PDB entry 5CJU | X-ray diffraction, 3.50 A resolution | chains A and B

Chain A (and B):
Name: Isobutyryl-CoA mutase fused
Organism: Ralstonia metallidurans (strain CH34 / ATCC 43123 / DSM 2839)
Notes: EC 5.4.99.2; chain B of this document is another copy of the same molecule, construct and numbering; everything in this record applies to it too
UniProt: Q1LRY0 (Q1LRY0_RALME); numbering as in UniProt (aligned over 1-1093)
Chain sequence (1113 residues; each row starts with the number of its first residue; numbers below 1 keep their minus sign (Met-19 is residue -19)):
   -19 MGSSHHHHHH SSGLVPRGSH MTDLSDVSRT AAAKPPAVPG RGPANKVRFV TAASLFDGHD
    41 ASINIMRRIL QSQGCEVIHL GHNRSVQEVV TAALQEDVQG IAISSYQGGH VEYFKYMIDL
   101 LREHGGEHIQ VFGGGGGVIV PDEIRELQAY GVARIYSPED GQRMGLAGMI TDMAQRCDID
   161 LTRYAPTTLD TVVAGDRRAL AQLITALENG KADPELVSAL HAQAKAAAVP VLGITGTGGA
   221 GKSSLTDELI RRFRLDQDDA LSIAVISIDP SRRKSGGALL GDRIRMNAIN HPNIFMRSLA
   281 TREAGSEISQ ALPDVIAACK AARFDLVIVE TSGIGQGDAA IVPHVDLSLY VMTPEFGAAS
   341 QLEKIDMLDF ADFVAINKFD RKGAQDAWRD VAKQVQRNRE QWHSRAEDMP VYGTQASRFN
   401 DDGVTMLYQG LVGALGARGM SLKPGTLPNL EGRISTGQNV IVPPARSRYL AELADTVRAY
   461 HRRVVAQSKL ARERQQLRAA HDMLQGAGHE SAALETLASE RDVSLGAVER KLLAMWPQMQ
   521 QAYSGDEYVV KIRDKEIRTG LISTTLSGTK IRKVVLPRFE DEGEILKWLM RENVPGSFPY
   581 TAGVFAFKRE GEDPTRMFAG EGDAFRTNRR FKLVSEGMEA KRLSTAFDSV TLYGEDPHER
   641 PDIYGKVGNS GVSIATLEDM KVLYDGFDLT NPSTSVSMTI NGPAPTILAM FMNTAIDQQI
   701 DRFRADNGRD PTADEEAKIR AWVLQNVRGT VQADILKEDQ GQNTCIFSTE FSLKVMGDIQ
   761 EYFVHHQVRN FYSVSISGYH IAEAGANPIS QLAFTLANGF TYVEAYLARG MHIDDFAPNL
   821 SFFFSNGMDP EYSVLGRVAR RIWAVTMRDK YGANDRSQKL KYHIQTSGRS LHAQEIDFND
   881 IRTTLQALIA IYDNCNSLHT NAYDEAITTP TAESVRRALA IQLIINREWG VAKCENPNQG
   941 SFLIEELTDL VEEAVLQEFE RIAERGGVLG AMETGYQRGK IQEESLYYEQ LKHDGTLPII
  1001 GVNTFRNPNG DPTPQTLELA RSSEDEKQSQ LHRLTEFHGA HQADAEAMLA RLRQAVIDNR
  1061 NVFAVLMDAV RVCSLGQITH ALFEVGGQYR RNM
Disordered / not traced: -19 to 20, 285, 530-536, 1014 (chain B: -19 to 21, 592-593, 905-906, 1011-1018)
Sequence notes: initiating methionine (-19); expression tag (-18 to 0)
Ion coordination: cobalamin Co: His39 (together with 5'-deoxyadenosine); Mg2+ site 1: Ser223, Asp262, Glu310 (together with GDP); Mg2+ site 2: Asp249, Glu310, Thr311
Residues lining bound ligands:
  - 5'-deoxyadenosine (5AD): Phe598, Ala599, Gly600, Ala626, Ser650, Tyr779, Glu783, Gln865, Gly868, His899, Asn901, Glu905, Thr909, Pro910
  - cobalamin (B12): Phe36, Asp37, Gly38, His39, Asp40, Ala41, Ser42, Ile43, Ile45, Met46, Ala82, Ile83, Ser84, Tyr86, Gln87, Gly88, Gly113, Gly114, Gly115, Gly116, Val118, Tyr136, Ser137, Pro138, Gly141, Leu146, Met149, Ile150, Met153, Phe598, Ala626, Phe627, Leu632, Tyr633, Ser650, Thr679, Gly741, Gln742, Asn743, Thr744, Tyr779, His780, Glu783, Ala784, Gly868, Arg869, Leu871, Asp904, Glu905, Ala906, Ile907, Thr908, Thr909, Pro910, Glu989, Lys992, His993
  - Butyryl Coenzyme A (BCO): Phe585, Phe587, Lys588, Arg589, Glu592, Arg596, Phe598, Arg622, Ser624, Ser675, Ser677, Thr679, Arg728, Thr730, Gln732, Gln742, Tyr772, Ser775, Tyr779, His780, Ser821, Phe822, Phe823, Arg856, Lys861, Tyr862, His863, Gln865, Asn896, Ser897
  - GDP (guanosine-5'-diphosphate): Thr217, Gly218, Gly219, Ala220, Gly221, Lys222, Ser223, Ser224, Asp262, Arg265, Glu310, Asn357, Lys358, Phe359, Asp360, Thr394, Gln395, Ala396, Ser397, Glu973, Arg1090, Asn1092
Curated features (UniProtKB/Swiss-Prot):
  - binding site (adenosylcob(III)alamin): His39
  - binding site (GTP): Gly219 to Ser224, Arg265, Asn357 to Asp360, Glu973, Asn1092
  - binding site (Mg(2+)): Ser223, Ile248, Asp249, Asp262, Glu310, Thr311
  - binding site (substrate): Phe587, Arg622, Arg728, Tyr772, Ser821, Arg856, Lys861
  - mutagenesis: Phe598 (F598A: Switches the substrate specificity and enhances the catalytic efficiency of the isovaleryl-CoA mutase over the native isobutyryl-CoA mutase activity about 4000-fold ...)
Reported in the primary citation:
  - binding site for Butyryl Coenzyme A: Phe585, Arg589, Arg622, Arg728, Gln732, Tyr772, His780, Ser821, Arg856, Lys861
  - binding site for 5'-deoxyadenosine: Tyr779, Gln865, Glu905
  - catalytic residues: His780, Glu905 (citing earlier work)
  - specificity-determining residues: Phe598 (by similarity / conservation)

Chain A / chain B interface:
Pairs across the interface (159; chain A residue first):
  Arg472(A) with Glu560(B)
  Glu473(A) with Met483(B)
  Gln476(A) with Gln476(B); Ala479(B)
  Leu477(A) with Ala480(B), hydrophobic; Met483(B), hydrophobic
  Ala479(A) with Gln476(B)
  Ala480(A) with Leu477(B), hydrophobic; Ala480(B), hydrophobic; Leu494(B), hydrophobic
  Met483(A) with Glu473(B); Leu477(B), hydrophobic; Leu497(B); Arg501(B)
  Leu484(A) with Ala493(B); Leu494(B), hydrophobic; Leu497(B), hydrophobic
  Ala493(A) with His489(B)
  Leu494(A) with Ala480(B), hydrophobic; Leu484(B), hydrophobic; Leu494(B), hydrophobic
  Leu497(A) with Met483(B)
  Arg501(A) with Met483(B)
  Thr545(A) with Pro830(B); Glu831(B), hydrogen bond
  Leu546(A) with Asn787(B); Asp829(B); Tyr987(B), hydrophobic; Tyr988(B), hydrophobic; Leu991(B), hydrophobic; Leu997(B), hydrophobic
  Ser547(A) with Asn787(B); Pro788(B); Ile789(B); Glu831(B), hydrogen bond
  Thr549(A) with Glu831(B), hydrogen bond; Leu947(B); Leu950(B)
  Lys550(A) with Leu950(B)
  Ile551(A) with Pro830(B), hydrophobic; Leu947(B), hydrophobic
  Arg552(A) with Glu946(B), salt bridge
  Val555(A) with Phe942(B); Glu946(B)
  Pro557(A) with Phe942(B), hydrophobic
  Arg558(A) with Glu564(B); Lys567(B); Glu946(B), salt bridge; Asp949(B), salt bridge
  Phe559(A) with Phe559(B), hydrophobic; Glu564(B)
  Glu560(A) with Arg472(B); Glu564(B), hydrogen bond (backbone-side chain)
  Asp561(A) with Asp561(B)
  Glu564(A) with Arg558(B); Phe559(B); Glu560(B), hydrogen bond (side chain-backbone)
  Lys567(A) with Arg558(B)
  Trp568(A) with Phe942(B)
  Asn787(A) with Ser547(B)
  Pro788(A) with Ser547(B)
  Ile789(A) with Ser547(B)
  Met828(A) with Glu928(B); Trp929(B), hydrophobic; Gly930(B), hydrogen bond (backbone-backbone)
  Pro830(A) with Thr545(B); Ile551(B), hydrophobic; Gly930(B)
  Glu831(A) with Thr545(B), hydrogen bond; Ser547(B), hydrogen bond; Thr549(B), hydrogen bond
  Ser833(A) with Val931(B)
  Glu875(A) with Arg916(B), salt bridge
  Asp877(A) with Glu913(B); Arg917(B), salt bridge
  Phe878(A) with Ala920(B), hydrophobic; Ile924(B)
  Ile881(A) with Thr884(B); Ile921(B), hydrophobic; Ile924(B), hydrophobic
  Arg882(A) with Glu928(B), salt bridge
  Thr884(A) with Ile881(B); Leu885(B)
  Leu885(A) with Thr884(B); Leu888(B), hydrophobic; Trp929(B)
  Leu888(A) with Leu888(B), hydrophobic
  Ile889(A) with Trp929(B), hydrophobic
  Arg916(A) with Glu875(B), salt bridge; Phe878(B); Phe1005(B), hydrogen bond (side chain-backbone); Arg1006(B); Pro1008(B)
  Arg917(A) with Asp877(B); Phe878(B); Ile881(B); Arg917(B)
  Ala920(A) with Phe878(B), hydrophobic
  Ile921(A) with Ile881(B), hydrophobic
  Leu923(A) with Ile1000(B), hydrophobic; Phe1005(B), hydrophobic
  Ile924(A) with Met828(B), hydrophobic; Phe878(B); Ile881(B), hydrophobic; Ile1000(B), hydrophobic
  Arg927(A) with Pro998(B)
  Glu928(A) with Met828(B); Arg882(B), salt bridge; Pro998(B); Ile999(B); Ile1000(B), hydrogen bond (side chain-backbone)
  Trp929(A) with Gly827(B); Met828(B); Leu885(B); Ile889(B), hydrophobic
  Gly930(A) with Met828(B), hydrogen bond (backbone-backbone); Asp829(B); Pro830(B)
  Val931(A) with Ser833(B); Leu943(B), hydrophobic
  Cys934(A) with Leu943(B), hydrophobic
  Pro937(A) with Ser941(B), hydrogen bond (backbone-side chain); Leu943(B), hydrophobic
  Gln939(A) with Ser941(B); Phe942(B), hydrogen bond (backbone-backbone)
  Gly940(A) with Gly940(B); Ser941(B); Phe942(B)
  Ser941(A) with Pro937(B), hydrogen bond (side chain-backbone); Gln939(B); Gly940(B); Ser941(B)
  Phe942(A) with Val555(B), hydrophobic; Pro557(B), hydrophobic; Phe559(B), hydrophobic; Trp568(B); Gln939(B), hydrogen bond (backbone-backbone); Gly940(B)
  Leu943(A) with Val555(B); Val931(B), hydrophobic; Cys934(B), hydrophobic; Pro937(B), hydrophobic
  Glu946(A) with Arg552(B), salt bridge; Val555(B); Arg558(B), salt bridge
  Tyr987(A) with Leu546(B)
  Tyr988(A) with Leu546(B), hydrophobic
  Leu991(A) with Leu546(B), hydrophobic
  Leu997(A) with Leu546(B), hydrophobic
  Pro998(A) with Arg927(B); Glu928(B)
  Ile999(A) with Glu928(B)
  Ile1000(A) with Leu923(B); Ile924(B), hydrophobic; Glu928(B), hydrogen bond (backbone-side chain)
  Phe1005(A) with Arg916(B), hydrogen bond (backbone-side chain); Leu923(B), hydrophobic
  Arg1006(A) with Arg916(B), hydrogen bond (backbone-side chain)
  Asn1007(A) with Arg916(B)
Interface residues without a listed pair, chain A (86 interface residues in all): Gln475, Ala487, His489, Leu556, Gly827, Asp829, Gln886, Leu919, Ile925, Leu947, Leu950, Thr1004, Pro1008
Interface residues without a listed pair, chain B (86 interface residues in all): Ala487, Lys550, Leu556, Gln886, Leu919, Ile925, Asn1007

Overview:
The chain A/chain B interface involves 86 residues from each chain; the contacts include 19 hydrogen bonds and
10 salt bridges. Among the polar pairs are Arg552(A)-Glu946(B), Arg558(A)-Glu946(B) and Arg558(A)-Asp949(B).
The paper reports catalytic residues His780(A) and Glu905(A); a binding site for Butyryl Coenzyme A at
Phe585(A), Arg589(A) and Arg622(A) among others.
Chain A and chain B are both Isobutyryl-CoA mutase fused (Ralstonia metallidurans (strain CH34 / ATCC 43123 /
DSM 2839)); the structure, Isobutyryl-CoA mutase fused with bound adenosylcobalamin, GDP, Mg (holo-IcmF/GDP),
and substrate n-butyryl-coenzyme A, was determined by X-ray diffraction (same publication as 5CJT, 5CJV and
5CJW).
